Entry 3V6Y (X-ray diffraction, 2.50 A resolution); this record covers chains A and B.

Chain A:
Name: Fem-3 mRNA-binding factor 2
Source organism: Caenorhabditis elegans
UniProtKB: Q09312 (FBF2_CAEEL); residue numbers follow UniProt; this construct covers 164-575
Amino-acid sequence (413 residues; row label = number of the first residue in the row):
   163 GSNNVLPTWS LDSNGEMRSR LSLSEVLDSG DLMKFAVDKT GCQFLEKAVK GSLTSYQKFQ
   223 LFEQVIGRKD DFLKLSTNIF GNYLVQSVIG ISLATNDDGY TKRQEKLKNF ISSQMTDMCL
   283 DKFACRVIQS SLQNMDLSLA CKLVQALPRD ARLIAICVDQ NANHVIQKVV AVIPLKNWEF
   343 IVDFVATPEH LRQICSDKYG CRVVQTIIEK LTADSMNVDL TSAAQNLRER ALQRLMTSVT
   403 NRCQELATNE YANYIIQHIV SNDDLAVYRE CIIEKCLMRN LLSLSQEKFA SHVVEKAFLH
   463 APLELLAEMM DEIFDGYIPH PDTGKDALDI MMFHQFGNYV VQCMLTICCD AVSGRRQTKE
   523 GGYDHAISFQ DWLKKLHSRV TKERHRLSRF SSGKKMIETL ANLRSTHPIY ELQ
Disordered / not traced: 163-166, 480-487, 568-575
Differences from the reference sequence: expression tag (163)
Disulfide bonds: Cys-405/Cys-438

Chain B:
Molecule: 13-nt RNA strand
Sequence (13 nucleotides; numbered 1 to 13; the number before each row is that of its first residue):
     1 UACUGUGCCA UAC
Disordered / not traced: 1-2

Interface between chain A and chain B:
Pairs across the interface (49):
  Lys-201(A) / A12(B)  hydrogen bond to the phosphate
  Lys-201(A) / C13(B)  salt bridge to the phosphate
  Gln-205(A) / A12(B)  base contact
  Glu-208(A) / A12(B)  hydrogen bond to the base
  Ile-241(A) / C13(B)  phosphate contact
  Phe-242(A) / A12(B)  base contact
  Phe-242(A) / C13(B)  phosphate contact
  Asn-244(A) / U11(B)  hydrogen bond to the base
  Tyr-245(A) / U11(B)  hydrogen bond to the base
  Tyr-245(A) / A12(B)  stacking on the base
  Gln-248(A) / U11(B)  hydrogen bond to the base
  Phe-285(A) / U11(B)  base contact
  Cys-287(A) / A10(B)  base contact
  Arg-288(A) / A10(B)  base contact
  Arg-288(A) / U11(B)  hydrogen bond to the sugar
  Gln-291(A) / A10(B)  hydrogen bond to the base
  His-326(A) / A10(B)  stacking on the base
  Lys-360(A) / G7(B)  sugar contact
  Lys-360(A) / C8(B)  sugar contact
  Tyr-361(A) / C8(B)  sugar contact
  Cys-363(A) / G7(B)  hydrogen bond to the base
  Arg-364(A) / G7(B)  base contact
  Arg-364(A) / C8(B)  hydrogen bond to the base
  Glu-412(A) / U6(B)  base contact
  Tyr-413(A) / G7(B)  sugar contact
  Asn-415(A) / U6(B)  hydrogen bond to the base
  Tyr-416(A) / U6(B)  hydrogen bond to the base
  Tyr-416(A) / G7(B)  stacking on the base
  Gln-419(A) / U6(B)  hydrogen bond to the base
  Lys-450(A) / G5(B)  hydrogen bond to the sugar
  Lys-450(A) / U6(B)  salt bridge to the phosphate
  Phe-451(A) / U6(B)  base contact
  Ser-453(A) / G5(B)  hydrogen bond to the base
  His-454(A) / G5(B)  hydrogen bond to the base
  His-454(A) / U6(B)  stacking on the base
  Glu-457(A) / G5(B)  hydrogen bond to the base
  Phe-495(A) / C3(B)  hydrogen bond to the base
  Gln-497(A) / U4(B)  base contact
  Phe-498(A) / G5(B)  sugar contact
  Asn-500(A) / U4(B)  hydrogen bond to the base
  Tyr-501(A) / U4(B)  hydrogen bond to the base
  Tyr-501(A) / G5(B)  stacking on the base
  Gln-504(A) / U4(B)  hydrogen bond to the base
  Phe-552(A) / C3(B)  base contact
  Ser-553(A) / C3(B)  hydrogen bond to the sugar
  Ser-553(A) / U4(B)  hydrogen bond to the phosphate
  Ser-554(A) / C3(B)  hydrogen bond to the base
  Ser-554(A) / U4(B)  base contact
  Lys-557(A) / U4(B)  hydrogen bond to the base
Also at the interface, not in a pair above, chain A (42 interface residues in all): Lys-284, Gln-322, Asn-323, Met-494, His-496
Also at the interface, not in a pair above, chain B (11 interface residues in all): C9

In short:
42 residues of chain A and 11 residues of chain B are in contact; the contacts include 24 hydrogen bonds, 2
salt bridges and 5 aromatic stacking contacts. Among the polar pairs are Glu-208(A)/A12(B), Asn-244(A)/U11(B)
and Tyr-245(A)/U11(B).
Chain A is Fem-3 mRNA-binding factor 2 (Caenorhabditis elegans) and chain B is a 13-nt RNA strand; the
structure, crystal structure of FBF-2 in complex with a mutant gld-1 FBEa13 RNA, was determined by X-ray
diffraction.
